Entry 1NTH (X-ray diffraction, 1.55 A resolution); this record covers chain A.

# Chain A
Protein: Monomethylamine methyltransferase mtmB1
Organism: Methanosarcina barkeri
Notes: EC 2.1.1.-
Reference sequence: O30642 (MTMB1_METBA); residues 1-458 here correspond to UniProt positions 0-457 (UniProt number = residue number - 1)
Sequence (458 residues; row label = number of the first residue in the row):
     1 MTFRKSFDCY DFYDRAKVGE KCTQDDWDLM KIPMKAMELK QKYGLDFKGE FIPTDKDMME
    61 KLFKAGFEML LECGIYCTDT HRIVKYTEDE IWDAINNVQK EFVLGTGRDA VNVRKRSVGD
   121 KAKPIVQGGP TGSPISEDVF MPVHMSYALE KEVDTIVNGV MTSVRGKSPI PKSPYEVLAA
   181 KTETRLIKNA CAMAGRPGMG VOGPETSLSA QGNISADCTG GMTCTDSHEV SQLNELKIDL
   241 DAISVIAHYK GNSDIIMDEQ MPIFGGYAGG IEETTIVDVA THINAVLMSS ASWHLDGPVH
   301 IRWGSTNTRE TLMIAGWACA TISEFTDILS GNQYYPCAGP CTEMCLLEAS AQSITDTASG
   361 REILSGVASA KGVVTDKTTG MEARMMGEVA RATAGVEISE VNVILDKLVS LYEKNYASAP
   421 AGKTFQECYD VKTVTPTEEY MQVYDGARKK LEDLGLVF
Not modelled in the structure: 1
Modified residues: PYL (pyrrolysine) at position 202

# Summary
Chain A is Monomethylamine methyltransferase mtmB1 (Methanosarcina barkeri); the structure, Crystal structure
of the methanosarcina barkeri monomethylamine methyltransferase (MTMB), was determined by X-ray diffraction
(same publication as 1L2Q).
